4U7B - chains C and A of the 6 polymer chains in the assembly; structure by X-ray diffraction, 3.09 A resolution.

Chain C:
Molecule: 25-nt DNA strand
Sequence (25 nucleotides; numbered 4 to 28; the number before each row is that of its first residue):
     4 GGTGTACAAGTATGAAATGTCGTTT

Chain A:
Name: Mariner Mos1 transposase
From: Drosophila mauritiana
Notes: EC 3.1.-.-
UniProt: Q7JQ07 (MOS1T_DROMA); residue numbers follow UniProt; this construct covers 4-345
Amino-acid sequence (342 residues; numbered 4 to 345; the number before each row is that of its first residue):
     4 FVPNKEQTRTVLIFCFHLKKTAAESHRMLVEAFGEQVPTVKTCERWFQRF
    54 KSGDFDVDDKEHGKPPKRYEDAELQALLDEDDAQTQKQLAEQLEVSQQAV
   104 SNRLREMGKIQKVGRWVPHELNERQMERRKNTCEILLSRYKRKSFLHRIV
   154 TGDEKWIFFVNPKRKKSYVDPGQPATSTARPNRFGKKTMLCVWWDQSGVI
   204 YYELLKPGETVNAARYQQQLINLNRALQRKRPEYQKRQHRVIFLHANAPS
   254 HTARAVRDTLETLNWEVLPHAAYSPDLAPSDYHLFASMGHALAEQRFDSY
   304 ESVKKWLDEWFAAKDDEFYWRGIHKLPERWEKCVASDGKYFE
Disulfides: Cys-136/Cys-336
Sequence notes: conflict Thr-45 (Lys in Q7JQ07), Asn-164 (Ser in Q7JQ07), Pro-210 (Arg in Q7JQ07), Ala-216 (Thr in Q7JQ07), Ala-249 (Asp in Q7JQ07), Phe-344 (Leu in Q7JQ07)
Curated features (UniProtKB/Swiss-Prot):
  - DNA-binding region (H-T-H motif): Thr-24 to Ser-55, Gln-89 to Met-110
  - region: Ile-113 to Asn-125 (Linker)
  - binding site (Mg(2+)): Asp-156, Asp-284
  - site: Arg-48 (Important for base-specific DNA-binding), Gln-100 (Important for base-specific DNA-binding), Arg-118 (Important for base-specific DNA-binding), Arg-186 (Critical for target DNA recognition), His-293 (Important for base-specific DNA-binding)
  - mutagenesis: Arg-48 (R48Q: Loss of DNA binding; when associated with R-100), Gln-100 (Q100R: Loss of DNA binding; when associated with Q-48), Arg-118 (R118A: Reduces rate of second strand cleavage; when associated with A-216), Trp-119 (W119P: Alters cleavage sites in second strand cleavage), Arg-186 (R186A: No effect on second strand cleavage. Strongly reduced strand transfer activity), Asp-284 (D284A: Loss of catalytic activity)
What the authors report for this chain:
  - catalytic residues: Asp-156, Asp-284 (citing earlier work)
  - binding site for the 31-nt DNA strand: Pro-121, His-122, Tyr-276, Pro-278
  - specificity-determining residues: Pro-121

Chain C / chain A interface:
Pairs across the interface - 36 pairs, chain C then chain A:
  DG7(C) / Thr-88(A)  phosphate contact
  DT8(C) / Thr-88(A)  phosphate contact
  DT8(C) / Gln-89(A)  hydrogen bond to the phosphate
  DT8(C) / Gln-100(A)  base contact
  DT8(C) / Gln-114(A)  hydrogen bond to the phosphate
  DA9(C) / Gln-89(A)  hydrogen bond to the phosphate
  DA9(C) / Gln-100(A)  hydrogen bond to the base
  DA9(C) / Gln-101(A)  base contact
  DA9(C) / Ser-104(A)  hydrogen bond to the phosphate
  DC10(C) / Gln-101(A)  base contact
  DC10(C) / Arg-108(A)  salt bridge to the phosphate
  DA15(C) / Pro-68(A)  base contact
  DT16(C) / Gly-66(A)  base contact
  DT16(C) / Lys-67(A)  base contact
  DT16(C) / Pro-68(A)  base contact
  DT16(C) / Pro-69(A)  phosphate contact
  DG17(C) / His-65(A)  base contact
  DG17(C) / Gly-66(A)  hydrogen bond to the base
  DG17(C) / Lys-67(A)  sugar contact
  DG17(C) / Pro-69(A)  phosphate contact
  DA18(C) / His-65(A)  base contact
  DA18(C) / Gly-66(A)  hydrogen bond to the base
  DA19(C) / Lys-63(A)  phosphate contact
  DA19(C) / Glu-64(A)  phosphate contact
  DA20(C) / Arg-12(A)  hydrogen bond to the phosphate
  DA20(C) / Arg-52(A)  salt bridge to the phosphate
  DA20(C) / Asp-62(A)  phosphate contact
  DA20(C) / Lys-63(A)  hydrogen bond to the phosphate
  DT21(C) / Arg-12(A)  salt bridge to the phosphate
  DT21(C) / Thr-45(A)  sugar contact
  DT21(C) / Arg-48(A)  base contact
  DT21(C) / Trp-49(A)  hydrogen bond to the phosphate
  DG22(C) / Thr-42(A)  hydrogen bond to the phosphate
  DG22(C) / Thr-45(A)  hydrogen bond to the phosphate
  DG22(C) / Arg-48(A)  hydrogen bond to the base
  DT23(C) / Lys-44(A)  base contact
Also at the interface, not in a pair above, chain A (24 interface residues in all): Pro-41, Lys-90

Overview:
13 residues of chain C and 24 residues of chain A are in contact; the contacts include 13 hydrogen bonds and 3
salt bridges. Among the polar pairs are DA9(C)/Gln-100(A), DG17(C)/Gly-66(A) and DA18(C)/Gly-66(A). The paper
reports catalytic residues Asp-156(A) and Asp-284(A); a binding site for the 31-nt DNA strand at Pro-121(A),
His-122(A) and Tyr-276(A) among others.
Chain C is a 25-nt DNA strand and chain A is Mariner Mos1 transposase (Drosophila mauritiana); the structure,
Crystal structure of a pre-cleavage Mos1 transpososome, was determined by X-ray diffraction.
